1OZB - chains B and C of the 6 polymer chains in the assembly; structure by X-ray diffraction, 2.80 A resolution.

Chain B (and C):
Molecule: Protein-export protein secB
From: Haemophilus influenzae
Notes: chain C of this document is another copy of the same molecule, construct and numbering; everything in this record applies to it too
UniProtKB: P44853 (SECB_HAEIN); residue numbers follow UniProt; this construct covers 1-169
Sequence (169 residues; numbered 1 to 169; the number before each row is that of its first residue):
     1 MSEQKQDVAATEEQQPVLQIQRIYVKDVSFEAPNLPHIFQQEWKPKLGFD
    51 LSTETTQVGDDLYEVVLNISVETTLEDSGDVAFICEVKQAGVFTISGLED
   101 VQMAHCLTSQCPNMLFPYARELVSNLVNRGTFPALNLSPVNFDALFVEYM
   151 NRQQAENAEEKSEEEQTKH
Not modelled in the structure: 1-14, 152-169 (chain C: 1-15, 152-169)

Interface between chain B and chain C:
Pairs across the interface (11):
  Glu121(B) - Asn125(C)  hydrogen bond
  Glu121(B) - Arg129(C)
  Ser124(B) - Asn128(C)
  Asn125(B) - Glu121(C)  hydrogen bond
  Asn125(B) - Asn125(C)
  Asn128(B) - Ser124(C)
  Asn128(B) - Ala134(C)
  Asn128(B) - Asn136(C)  hydrogen bond
  Arg129(B) - Glu121(C)
  Ala134(B) - Asn128(C)
  Asn136(B) - Asn128(C)  hydrogen bond

Summary:
Chain B and chain C each contribute 7 residues to their interface, with 4 hydrogen bonds. Polar pairs include
Glu121(B)-Asn125(C) and Asn128(B)-Asn136(C).
Chain B and chain C are both Protein-export protein secB (Haemophilus influenzae); the structure, Crystal
Structure of SecB complexed with SecA C-terminus, was determined by X-ray diffraction.
